Entry 2YAB (X-ray diffraction, 1.90 A resolution); this record covers chains A and B.

== Chain A (and B) ==
Protein: Death-associated protein kinase 2
Organism: Mus musculus
Notes: EC 2.7.11.1; chain B of this document is another copy of the same molecule, construct and numbering; everything in this record applies to it too
UniProt: Q8VDF3 (DAPK2_MOUSE); residues 1-360 here correspond to UniProt positions 11-370 (UniProt number = residue number + 10)
Sequence (361 residues; row label = number of the first residue in the row; numbering starts at 0):
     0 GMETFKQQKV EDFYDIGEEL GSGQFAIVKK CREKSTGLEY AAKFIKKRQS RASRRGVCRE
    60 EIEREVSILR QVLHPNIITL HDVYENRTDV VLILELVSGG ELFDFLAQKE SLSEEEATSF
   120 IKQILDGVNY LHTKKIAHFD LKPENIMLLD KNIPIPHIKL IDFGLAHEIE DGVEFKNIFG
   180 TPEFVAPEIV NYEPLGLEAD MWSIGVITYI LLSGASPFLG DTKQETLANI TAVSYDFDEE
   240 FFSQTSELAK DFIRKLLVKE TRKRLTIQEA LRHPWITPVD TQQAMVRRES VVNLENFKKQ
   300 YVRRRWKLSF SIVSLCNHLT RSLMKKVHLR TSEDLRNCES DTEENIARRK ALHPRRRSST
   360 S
Unresolved in the structure: 0-2, 302-360
Differences from the reference sequence: expression tag (0)
Ion coordination: Ca2+: Asn190 (shared with Asn190(B) of chain B)
Ligand contacts: adenosine monophosphate (AMP): Leu19, Gly20, Ser21, Gly22, Ala25, Val27, Ala40, Lys42, Ile77, Leu93, Glu94, Leu95, Val96, Glu143, Asn144, Met146, Ile160, Asp161
Curated features (UniProtKB/Swiss-Prot):
  - region: Gln282 to Val291 (Autoinhibitory domain)
  - active site: Asp139 (Proton acceptor)
  - binding site (ATP): Leu19 to Val27, Lys42
  - modified residue: Ser289 (Phosphoserine), Ser308 (Phosphoserine), Ser339 (Phosphoserine), Thr359 (Phosphothreonine)
From the paper describing this entry:
  - conformationally variable residues: Lys42
  - specificity-determining residues: Glu100, Glu182 (citing earlier work)
  - post-translational modification sites: Ser308 (citing earlier work)

== How chain A and chain B interact ==
Contacting residue pairs (50):
  Arg47(A) - Asp220(B)  hydrogen bond (side chain-backbone)
  Arg50(A) - Leu218(B)
  Arg50(A) - Gly219(B)
  Arg50(A) - Asp220(B)  salt bridge
  Ala51(A) - Leu218(B)  hydrophobic
  Arg53(A) - Thr180(B)  hydrogen bond
  Arg53(A) - Pro181(B)
  Cys57(A) - Asp220(B)
  Cys57(A) - Thr221(B)
  Glu59(A) - Thr221(B)
  Glu60(A) - Thr221(B)
  Phe174(A) - Gln223(B)
  Lys175(A) - Gln223(B)
  Asn176(A) - Lys222(B)
  Asn176(A) - Gln223(B)
  Asn176(A) - Leu226(B)
  Ile177(A) - Val189(B)
  Ile177(A) - Lys222(B)  hydrogen bond (backbone-side chain)
  Ile177(A) - Leu226(B)  hydrophobic
  Gly179(A) - Arg53(B)
  Thr180(A) - Arg53(B)  hydrogen bond
  Pro181(A) - Arg53(B)
  Glu182(A) - Ala51(B)
  Val189(A) - Ile177(B)
  Val189(A) - Tyr191(B)
  Asn190(A) - Asn190(B)
  Asn190(A) - Tyr191(B)
  Tyr191(A) - Val189(B)
  Tyr191(A) - Asn190(B)
  Tyr191(A) - Leu226(B)
  Tyr191(A) - Ala227(B)  hydrogen bond (side chain-backbone)
  Tyr191(A) - Thr230(B)
  Leu218(A) - Arg50(B)  hydrogen bond (backbone-side chain)
  Leu218(A) - Ala51(B)  hydrophobic
  Gly219(A) - Arg50(B)
  Asp220(A) - Arg47(B)  hydrogen bond (backbone-side chain)
  Asp220(A) - Arg50(B)  salt bridge
  Thr221(A) - Cys57(B)
  Thr221(A) - Glu59(B)
  Thr221(A) - Glu60(B)
  Lys222(A) - Asn176(B)
  Lys222(A) - Ile177(B)  hydrogen bond (side chain-backbone)
  Gln223(A) - Phe174(B)
  Gln223(A) - Lys175(B)
  Gln223(A) - Asn176(B)
  Leu226(A) - Asn176(B)
  Leu226(A) - Ile177(B)
  Leu226(A) - Tyr191(B)  hydrogen bond (backbone-side chain)
  Ala227(A) - Tyr191(B)  hydrogen bond (backbone-side chain)
  Thr230(A) - Tyr191(B)
Interface residues without a listed pair, chain A (28 interface residues in all): Phe178
Interface residues without a listed pair, chain B (28 interface residues in all): Phe178, Glu182, Glu224

== In short ==
The chain A/chain B interface involves 28 residues from each chain, with 10 hydrogen bonds and 2 salt bridges.
Polar pairs include Arg50(A)-Asp220(B), Arg47(A)-Asp220(B) and Arg53(A)-Thr180(B). Bound to chain A: adenosine
monophosphate. The paper reports specificity determinants Glu100(A) and Glu182(A); a modification site at
Ser308(A).
Chain A and chain B are both Death-associated protein kinase 2 (Mus musculus); the structure, Crystal
structure of the autoinhibited form of mouse DAPK2 in complex with AMP, was determined by X-ray diffraction
(same publication as 2YA9 and 2YAA).
